Entry 6DI0 (X-ray diffraction, 1.30 A resolution); this record covers chain A.

== Chain A ==
Name: Tyrosine-protein kinase BTK
Source organism: Homo sapiens
Notes: EC 2.7.10.2
Reference sequence: Q06187 (BTK_HUMAN), isoform Q06187-2; residues 389-659 here correspond to UniProt positions 423-693 (UniProt number = residue number + 34)
Amino-acid sequence (271 residues; row label = number of the first residue in the row):
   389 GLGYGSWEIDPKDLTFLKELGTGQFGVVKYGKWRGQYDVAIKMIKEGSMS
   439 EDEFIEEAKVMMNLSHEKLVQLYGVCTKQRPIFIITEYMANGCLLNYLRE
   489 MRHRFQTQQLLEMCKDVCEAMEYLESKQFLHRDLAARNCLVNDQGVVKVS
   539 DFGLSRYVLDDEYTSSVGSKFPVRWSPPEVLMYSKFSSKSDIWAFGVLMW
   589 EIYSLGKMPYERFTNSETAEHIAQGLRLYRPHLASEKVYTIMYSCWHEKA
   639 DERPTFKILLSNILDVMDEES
Small-molecule neighbours: 6-(cyclohexylamino)pyridine-3-carboxamide (GJG): Leu408, Gly409, Thr410, Gly411, Val416, Ala428, Thr474, Glu475, Tyr476, Met477, Gly480, Cys481, Leu528

== In short ==
Bound to chain A: 6-(cyclohexylamino)pyridine-3-carboxamide.
Chain A is Tyrosine-protein kinase BTK (Homo sapiens); the structure, Crystal structure of btk in complex with
fragment ligand, was determined by X-ray diffraction (same publication as 6DI1).
